Entry 2NP7 (X-ray diffraction, 1.90 A resolution); this record covers chains C and A of the 3 polymer chains in the assembly.

Chain C:
Molecule: 10-nt DNA strand
Sequence (10 nucleotides; numbered 11 to 20; the number before each row is that of its first residue):
    11 GACAXCGXAC
Modified residues: 4PC (3-(2'-deoxy-5-O-phosphono-beta-D-erythro-pentofuranosyl)-6-methyl-3,7-dihydro-2H-pyrrolo[2,3-d]pyrimidin-2-one) at position 15; 6MA (N6-methyl-deoxy-adenosine-5'-monophosphate) at position 18

Chain A:
Molecule: Modification methylase TaqI
From: Thermus aquaticus
Notes: EC 2.1.1.72
UniProtKB: P14385 (MTTA_THEAQ); residue numbers follow UniProt; this construct covers 1-421
Sequence (421 residues; numbered 1 to 421; the number before each row is that of its first residue):
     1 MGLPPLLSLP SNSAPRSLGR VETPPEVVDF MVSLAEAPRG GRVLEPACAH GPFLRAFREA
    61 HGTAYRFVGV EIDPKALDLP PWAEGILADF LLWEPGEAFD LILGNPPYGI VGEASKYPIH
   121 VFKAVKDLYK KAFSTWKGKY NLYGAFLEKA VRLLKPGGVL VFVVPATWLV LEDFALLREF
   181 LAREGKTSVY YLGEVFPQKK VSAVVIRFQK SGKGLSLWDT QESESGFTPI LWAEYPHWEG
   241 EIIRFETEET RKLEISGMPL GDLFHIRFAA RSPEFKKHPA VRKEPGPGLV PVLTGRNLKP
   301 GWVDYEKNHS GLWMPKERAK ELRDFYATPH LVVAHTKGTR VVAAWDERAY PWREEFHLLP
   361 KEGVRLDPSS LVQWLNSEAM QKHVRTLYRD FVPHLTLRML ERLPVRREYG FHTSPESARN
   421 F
Disordered / not traced: 1-20, 414-421
Small-molecule neighbours: NEA (5'-deoxy-5'-[2-(amino)ethylthio]adenosine): Val21, Ala47, Ala49, Val70, Glu71, Ile72, Asp73, Ala76, Ala88, Asp89, Phe90, Asn105, Pro106, Pro107, Tyr129, Phe146
Swiss-Prot annotation at these positions:
  - binding site (S-adenosyl-L-methionine): Thr23, Glu45 to Cys48, Glu71, Asp89, Pro107
  - site (Important for catalytic activity): Asn105, Pro106, Tyr108
  - mutagenesis: Tyr108 (Y108A/G: Drastically reduces enzymatic activity; KM for both DNA and s-adenosylmethionine is not significantly changed; Y108F/W: Essentially wild-type activity), Phe196 (F196A: Drastically reduces enzymatic activity; KM for both DNA and s-adenosylmethionine is not significantly changed; F196W: Essentially wild-type activity)

Chain C / chain A interface:
Residue-residue contacts - 35 pairs, chain C then chain A:
  DA12(C) with Lys200(A), base contact
  DC13(C) with Arg340(A), salt bridge to the phosphate
  DA14(C) with Arg296(A), hydrogen bond to the phosphate; Thr336(A), base contact; Lys337(A), salt bridge to the phosphate; Pro393(A), base contact
  4PC_15(C) with Thr294(A), phosphate contact; Gly295(A), hydrogen bond to the phosphate; Thr336(A), phosphate contact; Glu354(A), phosphate contact; Pro393(A), base contact
  DC16(C) with Lys116(A), hydrogen bond to the base; Arg271(A), base contact; Ser272(A), hydrogen bond to the phosphate; Arg353(A), salt bridge to the phosphate; Glu354(A), base contact
  DG17(C) with Lys116(A), sugar contact; Tyr117(A), hydrogen bond to the base; Arg271(A), hydrogen bond to the base; Ser272(A), hydrogen bond to the phosphate; Pro273(A), sugar contact; Lys276(A), salt bridge to the phosphate
  6MA_18(C) with Glu113(A), phosphate contact; Ser115(A), sugar contact; Lys116(A), sugar contact; Tyr117(A), base contact; Arg271(A), base contact
  DA19(C) with Gly112(A), phosphate contact; Glu113(A), hydrogen bond to the phosphate; Tyr117(A), sugar contact; Lys126(A), hydrogen bond to the phosphate; Lys139(A), sugar contact
  DC20(C) with Lys126(A), salt bridge to the phosphate; Lys130(A), salt bridge to the phosphate; Gly138(A), sugar contact
Other interface residues (no listed pair), chain A (26 interface residues in all): Val111, Glu355, His394

In short:
Chain C and chain A form an interface of 9 and 26 residues respectively, with 9 hydrogen bonds and 6 salt
bridges. Polar pairs include DC16(C)-Lys116(A), DG17(C)-Tyr117(A) and DG17(C)-Arg271(A). Ligands of chain A:
compound NEA.
Chain C is a 10-nt DNA strand and chain A is Modification methylase TaqI (Thermus aquaticus); the structure,
Crystal structure of the adenine-specific DNA methyltransferase M.TaqI complexed with the cofactor analog AETA
and a ..., was determined by X-ray diffraction.
